4M03 - chain A; structure by X-ray diffraction, 2.24 A resolution.

[Chain A]
Name: Serine-rich adhesin for platelets
Source organism: Staphylococcus aureus
Notes: fragment: C-terminal fragment of binding region
Reference sequence: Q2FUW1 (SRAP_STAA8); residues 118-293 here correspond to UniProt positions 576-751 (UniProt number = residue number + 458)
Amino-acid sequence (210 residues; row label = number of the first residue in the row):
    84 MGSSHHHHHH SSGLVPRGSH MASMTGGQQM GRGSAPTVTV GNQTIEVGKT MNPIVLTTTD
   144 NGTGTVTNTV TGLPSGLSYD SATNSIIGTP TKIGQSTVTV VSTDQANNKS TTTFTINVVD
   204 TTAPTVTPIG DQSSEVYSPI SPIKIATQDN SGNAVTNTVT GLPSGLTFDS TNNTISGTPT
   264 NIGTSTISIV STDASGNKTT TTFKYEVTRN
Not modelled in the structure: 84-119, 142-148, 292-293
Sequence notes: expression tag (84-117)
Bound ions: Ca2+: D203, T205, D232, N233, D276
From the paper describing this entry:
  - conformationally variable residues: D203 to T205

[Summary]
D203, T205, D232, N233 and D276 form the Ca2+ site. From the paper: conformational variability at D203.
Chain A is Serine-rich adhesin for platelets (Staphylococcus aureus); the structure, C-terminal
fragment(residues 576-751) of binding region of SraP, was determined by X-ray diffraction together with 4M00,
4M01 and 4M02 from the same study.
